8K38 - chains A and K of the 24 polymer chains in the assembly; structure by electron microscopy, 3.20 A resolution.

[Chain A (and K)]
Name: Portal protein B
From: Escherichia phage Lambda
Notes: chain K of this document is another copy of the same molecule, construct and numbering; everything in this record applies to it too
UniProt: P03710 (PORTL_LAMBD); residues 1-533 here = UniProt positions 1-533
Chain sequence (533 residues; row label = number of the first residue in the row):
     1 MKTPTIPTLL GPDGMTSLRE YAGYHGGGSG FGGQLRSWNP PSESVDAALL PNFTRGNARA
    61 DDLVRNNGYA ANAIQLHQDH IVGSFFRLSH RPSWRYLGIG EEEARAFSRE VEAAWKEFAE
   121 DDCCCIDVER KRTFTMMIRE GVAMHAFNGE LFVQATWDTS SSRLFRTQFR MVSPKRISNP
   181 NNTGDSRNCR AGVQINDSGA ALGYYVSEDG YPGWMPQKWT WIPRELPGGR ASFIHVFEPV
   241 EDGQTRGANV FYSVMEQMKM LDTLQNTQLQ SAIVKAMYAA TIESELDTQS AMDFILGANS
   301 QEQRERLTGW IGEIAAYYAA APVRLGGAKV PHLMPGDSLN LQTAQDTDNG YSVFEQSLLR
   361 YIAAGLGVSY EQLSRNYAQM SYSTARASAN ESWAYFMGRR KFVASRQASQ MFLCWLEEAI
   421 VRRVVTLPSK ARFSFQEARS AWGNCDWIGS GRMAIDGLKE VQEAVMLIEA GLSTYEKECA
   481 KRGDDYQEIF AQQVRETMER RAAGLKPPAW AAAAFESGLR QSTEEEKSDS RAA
Not modelled in the structure: 1-23, 213-216, 302-319, 514-533
Curated features (UniProtKB/Swiss-Prot):
  - site: A22, G23 (Cleavage)

[How chain A and chain K interact]
Residue-residue contacts - 10 pairs, chain A then chain K:
  D62(A) with H25(K)
  R65(A) with Y24(K)
  N66(A) with Y24(K); H25(K), hydrogen bond
  T263(A) with F31(K)
  N266(A) with F31(K)
  Q270(A) with Q34(K), hydrogen bond
  L325(A) with T267(K)
  G327(A) with Q270(K)
  A328(A) with Q270(K), hydrogen bond (backbone-side chain)
Interface residues without a listed pair, chain A (10 interface residues in all): T267
Interface residues without a listed pair, chain K (7 interface residues in all): T263

[Overview]
10 residues of chain A face 7 of chain K across their interface; the contacts include 3 hydrogen bonds. Polar
contacts include N66(A)-H25(K), Q270(A)-Q34(K) and A328(A)-Q270(K).
Chain A and chain K are both Portal protein B (Escherichia phage Lambda); the structure, The structure of
bacteriophage lambda portal-adaptor, was determined by electron microscopy, deposited together with 8K35,
8K36, 8K37 and 8K39.
